PDB entry 9KHX | electron microscopy, 3.40 A resolution | chains C and Q of the 24 polymer chains in the assembly

Chain C:
Molecule: Gene product J
Organism: Escherichia phage Mu
Reference sequence: Q9T1V9 (GPJ_BPMU); numbering as in UniProt (aligned over 1-141)
Sequence (141 residues; row label = number of the first residue in the row):
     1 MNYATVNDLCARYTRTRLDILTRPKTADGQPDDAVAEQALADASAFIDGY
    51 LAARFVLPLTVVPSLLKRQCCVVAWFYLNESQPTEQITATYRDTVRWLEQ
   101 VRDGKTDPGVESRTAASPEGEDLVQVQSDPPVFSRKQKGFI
Not modelled in the structure: 1, 141

Chain Q:
Molecule: Portal protein
Organism: Escherichia phage Mu
Reference sequence: Q9T1W5 (PORTL_BPMU); residue numbers follow UniProt; this construct covers 1-512
Sequence (512 residues; numbered 1 to 512; the number before each row is that of its first residue):
     1 MGRILDISGQPFDFDDEMQSRSDELAMVMKRTQEHPSSGVTPNRAAQMLR
    51 DAERGDLTAQADLAFDMEEKDTHLFSELSKRRLAIQALEWRIAPARDASA
   101 QEKKDADMLNEYLHDAAWFEDALFDAGDAILKGYSMQEIEWGWLGKMRVP
   151 VALHHRDPALFCANPDNLNELRLRDASYHGLELQPFGWFMHRAKSRTGYV
   201 GTNGLVRTLIWPFIFKNYSVRDFAEFLEIYGLPMRVGKYPTGSTNREKAT
   251 LMQAVMDIGRRAGGIIPMGMTLDFQSAADGQSDPFMAMIGWAEKAISKAI
   301 LGGTLTTEAGDKGARSLGEVHDEVRREIRNADVGQLARSINRDLIYPLLA
   351 LNSDSTIDINRLPGIVFDTSEAGDITALSDAIPKLAAGMRIPVSWIQEKL
   401 HIPQPVGDEAVFTIQPVVPDNGSQKEAALSAEDIPQEDDIDRMGVSPEDW
   451 QRSVDPLLKPVIFSVLKDGPEAAMNKAASLYPQMDDAELIDMLTRAIFVA
   501 DIWGRLDAAADH
Not modelled in the structure: 1-2, 305-321, 389-512

Chain C / chain Q interface:
Residue-residue contacts (21; chain C residue first):
  Ala53(C) with Thr241(Q); Lys248(Q)
  Arg102(C) with Thr241(Q)
  Asp103(C) with Thr241(Q), hydrogen bond
  Leu123(C) with Tyr239(Q), hydrogen bond (backbone-side chain)
  Gln125(C) with Met252(Q)
  Gln127(C) with Met256(Q)
  Val132(C) with Glu228(Q)
  Phe133(C) with Arg221(Q), hydrogen bond (backbone-side chain); Glu225(Q); Glu228(Q)
  Ser134(C) with Arg221(Q), hydrogen bond (backbone-side chain); Glu225(Q)
  Arg135(C) with Arg221(Q); Asp222(Q), salt bridge
  Lys138(C) with Ser38(Q)
  Gly139(C) with Lys70(Q)
  Phe140(C) with Ser37(Q); Lys70(Q); Asn217(Q); Val220(Q), hydrophobic
Interface residues without a listed pair, chain C (16 interface residues in all): Glu121, Pro130, Pro131
Interface residues without a listed pair, chain Q (16 interface residues in all): Tyr218, Asn245

In short:
The chain C/chain Q interface involves 16 residues from each chain; the contacts include 4 hydrogen bonds and
1 salt bridge. Among the polar pairs are Arg135(C)-Asp222(Q), Asp103(C)-Thr241(Q) and Leu123(C)-Tyr239(Q).
Here chain C is Gene product J and chain Q is Portal protein, both from Escherichia phage Mu. Entry 9KHX (Neck
structure of Escherichia phage Mu) was determined by electron microscopy together with 9LJ8, 9JOD, 9KHY, 9KI1
and 9KNU from the same study.
